Entry 2C1G (X-ray diffraction, 1.75 A resolution); this record covers chain A.

Chain A:
Molecule: Peptidoglycan glcnac deacetylase
From: Streptococcus pneumoniae
Notes: EC 3.5.1.33
Reference sequence: Q8DP63 (Q8DP63_STRR6); residue numbers follow UniProt; this construct covers 38-463
Amino-acid sequence (431 residues; each row starts with the number of its first residue):
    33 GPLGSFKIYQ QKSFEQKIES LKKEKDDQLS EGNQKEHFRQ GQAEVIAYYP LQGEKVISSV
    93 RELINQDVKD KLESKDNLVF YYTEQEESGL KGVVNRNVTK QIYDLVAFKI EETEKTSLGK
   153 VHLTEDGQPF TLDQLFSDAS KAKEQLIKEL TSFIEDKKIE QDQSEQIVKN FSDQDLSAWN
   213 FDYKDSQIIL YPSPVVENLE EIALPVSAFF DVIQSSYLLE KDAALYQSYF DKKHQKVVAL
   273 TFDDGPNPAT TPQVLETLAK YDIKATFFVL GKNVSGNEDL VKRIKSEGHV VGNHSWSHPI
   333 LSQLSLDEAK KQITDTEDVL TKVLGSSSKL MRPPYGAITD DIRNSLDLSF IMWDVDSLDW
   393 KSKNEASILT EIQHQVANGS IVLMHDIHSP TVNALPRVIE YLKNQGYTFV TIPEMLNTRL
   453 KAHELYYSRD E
Unresolved in the structure: 33-45, 186-210, 224-232
Ion coordination: Zn2+ site 1: Glu144, Glu146, Glu340; Zn2+ site 2: Asp276, His326, His330 (together with acetate ion); Zn2+ site 3 near His455 (its only coordinating residue here)
What the authors report for this chain:
  - Zn2+ coordination: Asp276, His326, His330
  - binding site for acetate ion: Asp275, Tyr367, Trp385, Leu415, His417
  - contacts within the chain: Leu302-His326, Asp275-Arg364, His326-Pro366, Asp391-His417
  - binding site for di(hydroxyethyl)ether: Trp392
  - mutagenesis - D275N, Y367A, L415F, H417S: abolished catalytic activity
  - mutagenesis - L302A, K304I: increased catalytic activity
  - mutagenesis - I419G (10-fold): decreased catalytic activity
  - catalytic residues: Asp275, Tyr367, His417 (proposed by the authors, not directly observed)
  - catalytic residues: Asp276, His326, His330, Arg364

Overview:
Glu144, Glu146 and Glu340 coordinate Zn2+ site 1. The Zn2+ site 2 is built by Asp276, His326 and His330. From
the paper: catalytic residues Asp275, Tyr367 and His417 among others; D275N, Y367A and L415F, among others,
abolish catalytic activity; 7 substitutions were tested in all.
Chain A is Peptidoglycan glcnac deacetylase (Streptococcus pneumoniae); the structure, Structure of
Streptococcus pneumoniae peptidoglycan deacetylase (SpPgdA), was determined by X-ray diffraction (same
publication as 2C1I).
